Entry 6I84 (electron microscopy, 4.40 A resolution (low resolution: residue-level contacts below are approximate; hydrogen-bond / salt-bridge calls are withheld)); this record covers chains N and W of the 23 polymer chains in the assembly.

Chain N:
Molecule: 160-nt DNA strand
Sequence (160 nucleotides; each row starts with the number of its first residue; numbers below 1 keep their minus sign (DT-1 is residue -1)):
    -1 TCCTGTTATT CCTATATCGA TGTATATATC TGACACGTGC CTGGAGACTA GGGAGTAATC
    59 CCCTTGGCGG TTAAAACGCG GGGGACAGCG CGTACGTGCG TTTAAGCGGT GCTAGAGCTG
   119 TCTACGACCA ATTGAGCGGC CTCGGCACCG GGATTCTGAT
Not modelled in the structure: -1 to 0

Chain W:
Name: Histone H2B 1.1
Organism: Xenopus laevis
UniProt: P02281 (H2B11_XENLA); residues 1-122 here correspond to UniProt positions 5-126 (UniProt number = residue number + 4)
Amino-acid sequence (123 residues; each row starts with the number of its first residue; numbering starts at 0):
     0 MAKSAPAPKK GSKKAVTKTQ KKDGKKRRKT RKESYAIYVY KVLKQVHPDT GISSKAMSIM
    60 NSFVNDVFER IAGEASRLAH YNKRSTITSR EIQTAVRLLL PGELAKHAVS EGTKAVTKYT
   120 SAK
Not modelled in the structure: 0-28, 122
Differences from the reference sequence: initiating methionine (0); conflict Thr29 (Ser33 in P02281)
Swiss-Prot annotation at these positions:
  - modified residue: Lys2 (N6-acetyllysine), Lys9 (N6-acetyllysine), Ser11 (Phosphoserine), Lys12 (N6-acetyllysine), Lys17 (N6-acetyllysine)
  - glycosylation: Ser109 (O-linked (GlcNAc) serine)
  - cross-link: Lys117 (Glycyl lysine isopeptide (Lys-Gly) (interchain with G-Cter in ubiquitin))

Chain N / chain W interface:
Residue-residue contacts (14):
  DC32(N) - Ile51(W)
  DC32(N) - Ser52(W)
  DA33(N) - Tyr39(W)
  DA33(N) - Lys43(W)
  DA33(N) - Gly50(W)
  DA33(N) - Ile51(W)
  DT40(N) - Arg30(W)
  DG41(N) - Glu32(W)
  DG51(N) - Ser84(W)
  DA52(N) - Lys82(W)
  DA52(N) - Arg83(W)
  DA52(N) - Ser84(W)
  DA52(N) - Thr85(W)
  DG53(N) - Arg83(W)
Also at the interface, not in a pair above, chain W (12 interface residues in all): Ser53

In short:
7 residues of chain N and 12 residues of chain W are in contact.
Chain N is a 160-nt DNA strand and chain W is Histone H2B 1.1 (Xenopus laevis); the structure, Structure of
transcribing RNA polymerase II-nucleosome complex, was determined by electron microscopy.
